3P83 - chains A and D of the 6 polymer chains in the assembly; structure by X-ray diffraction, 3.05 A resolution.

Chain A:
Protein: DNA polymerase sliding clamp
Organism: Archaeoglobus fulgidus
Reference sequence: O29912 (PCNA_ARCFU); numbering as in UniProt (aligned over 1-245)
Chain sequence (245 residues; numbered 1 to 245; the number before each row is that of its first residue):
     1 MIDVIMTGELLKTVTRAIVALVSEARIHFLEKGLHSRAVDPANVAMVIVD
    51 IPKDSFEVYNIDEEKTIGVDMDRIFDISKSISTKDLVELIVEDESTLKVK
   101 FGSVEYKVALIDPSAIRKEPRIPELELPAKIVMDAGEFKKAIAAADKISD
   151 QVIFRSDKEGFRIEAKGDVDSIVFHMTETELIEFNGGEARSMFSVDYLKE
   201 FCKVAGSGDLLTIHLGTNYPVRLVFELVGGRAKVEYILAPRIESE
Disordered / not traced: 245

Chain D:
Protein: Ribonuclease HII
Organism: Archaeoglobus fulgidus
Notes: EC 3.1.26.4
Reference sequence: O29634 (RNH2_ARCFU); residue numbers follow UniProt; this construct covers 1-205
Chain sequence (217 residues; row label = number of the first residue in the row; numbers below 1 keep their minus sign (Gly-11 is residue -11)):
   -11 GPLGSPEFPGRLMKAGIDEAGKGCVIGPLVVAGVACSDEDRLRKLGVKDS
    39 KKLSQGRREELAEEIRKICRTEVLKVSPENLDERMAAKTINEILKECYAE
    89 IILRLKPEIAYVDSPDVIPERLSRELEEITGLRVVAEHKADEKYPLVAAA
   139 SIIAKVEREREIERLKEKFGDFGSGYASDPRTREVLKEWIASGRIPSCVR
   189 MRWKTVSNLRQKTLDDF
Disordered / not traced: -11 to -8
Disulfide bonds: Cys24-Cys57
Differences from the reference sequence: expression tag (-11 to 0)
UniProt features mapped onto this chain:
  - binding site (a divalent metal cation): Asp6, Glu7, Asp101
  - binding site (substrate): Arg46, Lys143, Arg146, Tyr164
Reported in the primary citation:
  - catalytic residues: Asp6, Glu7, Asp101, Asp129
  - mutagenesis - D101N: abolished catalytic activity
  - conformationally variable residues (loop rearrangement, side-chain flip): Ser195 to Arg198

Interface between chain A and chain D:
Residue-residue contacts - 32 pairs, chain A then chain D:
  Ala42(A) - Thr201(D)
  Asn43(A) - Thr201(D)
  Asn43(A) - Leu202(D)  hydrogen bond (backbone-backbone)
  Asn43(A) - Asp203(D)  hydrogen bond
  Val44(A) - Gln199(D)
  Val44(A) - Lys200(D)
  Val44(A) - Leu202(D)
  Ala45(A) - Leu202(D)
  Met46(A) - Leu202(D)  hydrophobic
  Asp168(A) - Ala74(D)
  Asp168(A) - Arg190(D)  salt bridge
  Ser194(A) - Gln199(D)
  Asn218(A) - Phe205(D)
  Tyr219(A) - Phe205(D)  hydrophobic
  Pro220(A) - Phe205(D)
  Ile237(A) - Leu202(D)  hydrophobic
  Ala239(A) - Gln199(D)
  Ala239(A) - Lys200(D)
  Ala239(A) - Thr201(D)
  Ala239(A) - Leu202(D)
  Pro240(A) - Gln199(D)
  Pro240(A) - Lys200(D)  hydrogen bond (backbone-backbone)
  Pro240(A) - Phe205(D)  hydrophobic
  Arg241(A) - Ser195(D)  hydrogen bond (side chain-backbone)
  Arg241(A) - Arg198(D)
  Arg241(A) - Gln199(D)
  Ile242(A) - Ile178(D)
  Ile242(A) - Arg198(D)  hydrogen bond (backbone-side chain)
  Ile242(A) - Lys200(D)
  Glu243(A) - Arg198(D)
  Ser244(A) - Ile183(D)
  Ser244(A) - Arg198(D)  hydrogen bond (backbone-side chain)
Other interface residues (no listed pair), chain A (20 interface residues in all): Val39, Leu125, Leu238
Other interface residues (no listed pair), chain D (15 interface residues in all): Ala179, Asn196, Leu197
From the paper, about this interface:
  - pairs named by the authors: Arg241(A)-Ser195(D) (hydrogen bond), Ser244(A)-Arg198(D)
  - interface residues, chain D: Gln199(D)

In short:
Chain A and chain D form an interface of 20 and 15 residues respectively, with 6 hydrogen bonds and 1 salt
bridge. Among the polar pairs are Asp168(A)-Arg190(D), Asn43(A)-Asp203(D) and Arg241(A)-Ser195(D). The authors
report a hydrogen bond between Arg241(A) and Ser195(D); a contact between Ser244(A) and Arg198(D). From the
paper: catalytic residues Asp6(D), Glu7(D) and Asp101(D) among others; D101N of chain D abolishes catalytic
activity.
Here chain A is DNA polymerase sliding clamp and chain D is Ribonuclease HII, both from Archaeoglobus
fulgidus. Entry 3P83 (Structure of the PCNA:RNase HII complex from Archaeoglobus fulgidus) was determined by
X-ray diffraction (same publication as 3P87).
